Entry 6EVP (X-ray diffraction, 1.68 A resolution); this record covers chains A and C.

# Chain A
Protein: Prolyl 4-hydroxylase subunit alpha-2
From: Homo sapiens
Notes: EC 1.14.11.2
UniProt: O15460 (P4HA2_HUMAN); residues 144-238 here correspond to UniProt positions 163-257 (UniProt number = residue number + 19)
Amino-acid sequence (102 residues; row label = number of the first residue in the row):
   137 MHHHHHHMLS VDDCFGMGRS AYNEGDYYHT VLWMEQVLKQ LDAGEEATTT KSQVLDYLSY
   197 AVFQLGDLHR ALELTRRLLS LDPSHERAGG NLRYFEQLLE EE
Disordered / not traced: 137-143, 238
Sequence notes: initiating methionine (137); expression tag (138-143)

# Chain C
Protein: Pro-pro-gly-pro-glu-gly-pro-pro-gly
Amino-acid sequence (9 residues; numbered 1 to 9; the number before each row is that of its first residue):
     1 PPGPEGPPG
Disordered / not traced: 1

# Interface between chain A and chain C
Residue-residue contacts (18):
  Arg155(A) - Gly9(C)
  Tyr158(A) - Gly6(C)
  Tyr158(A) - Pro7(C)  hydrogen bond (side chain-backbone)
  Asn159(A) - Gly9(C)  hydrogen bond (side chain-backbone)
  Asp192(A) - Pro7(C)
  Tyr193(A) - Pro7(C)  hydrophobic
  Tyr193(A) - Gly9(C)  hydrogen bond (side chain-backbone)
  Tyr196(A) - Pro4(C)
  Tyr196(A) - Gly6(C)
  Phe199(A) - Pro4(C)  hydrophobic
  Arg223(A) - Glu5(C)  hydrogen bond (side chain-backbone)
  Arg223(A) - Gly6(C)
  Arg223(A) - Pro7(C)
  Asn227(A) - Pro4(C)
  Asn227(A) - Glu5(C)  hydrogen bond (side chain-backbone)
  Tyr230(A) - Gly3(C)
  Tyr230(A) - Pro4(C)
  Phe231(A) - Pro4(C)  hydrophobic
Interface residues without a listed pair, chain C (8 interface residues in all): Pro2, Pro8
The authors on this interface:
  - pairs named by the authors: Asn227(A)-Glu5(C) (hydrogen bond)
  - interface residues, chain A: Tyr158(A), Arg223(A)

# Overview
11 residues of chain A face 8 of chain C across their interface, with 5 hydrogen bonds. Polar pairs include
Tyr158(A)-Pro7(C), Asn159(A)-Gly9(C) and Tyr193(A)-Gly9(C). The authors report a hydrogen bond between
Asn227(A) and Glu5(C). The paper reports interface residues Tyr158(A) and Arg223(A).
Here chain A is Prolyl 4-hydroxylase subunit alpha-2 (Homo sapiens) and chain C is
Pro-pro-gly-pro-glu-gly-pro-pro-gly. Entry 6EVP (Crystal structure the peptide-substrate-binding domain of
human type II collagen prolyl 4-hydroxylase complexed with Pro-Pro-Gly-Pro-Glu-Gly-Pro-Pro-Gly) was determined
by X-ray diffraction (same publication as 6EVL, 6EVM, 6EVN and 6EVO).
